Entry 9K9S (electron microscopy, 2.39 A resolution); this record covers chains A and B of the 5 polymer chains in the assembly.

[Chain A]
Name: DNA polymerase
From: Monkeypox virus
Notes: EC 2.7.7.7
UniProt: A0A7H0DN44 (DPOL_MONPV); residues 1-1006 here = UniProt positions 1-1006
Chain sequence (1031 residues; each row starts with the number of its first residue; numbers below 1 keep their minus sign (Met-24 is residue -24)):
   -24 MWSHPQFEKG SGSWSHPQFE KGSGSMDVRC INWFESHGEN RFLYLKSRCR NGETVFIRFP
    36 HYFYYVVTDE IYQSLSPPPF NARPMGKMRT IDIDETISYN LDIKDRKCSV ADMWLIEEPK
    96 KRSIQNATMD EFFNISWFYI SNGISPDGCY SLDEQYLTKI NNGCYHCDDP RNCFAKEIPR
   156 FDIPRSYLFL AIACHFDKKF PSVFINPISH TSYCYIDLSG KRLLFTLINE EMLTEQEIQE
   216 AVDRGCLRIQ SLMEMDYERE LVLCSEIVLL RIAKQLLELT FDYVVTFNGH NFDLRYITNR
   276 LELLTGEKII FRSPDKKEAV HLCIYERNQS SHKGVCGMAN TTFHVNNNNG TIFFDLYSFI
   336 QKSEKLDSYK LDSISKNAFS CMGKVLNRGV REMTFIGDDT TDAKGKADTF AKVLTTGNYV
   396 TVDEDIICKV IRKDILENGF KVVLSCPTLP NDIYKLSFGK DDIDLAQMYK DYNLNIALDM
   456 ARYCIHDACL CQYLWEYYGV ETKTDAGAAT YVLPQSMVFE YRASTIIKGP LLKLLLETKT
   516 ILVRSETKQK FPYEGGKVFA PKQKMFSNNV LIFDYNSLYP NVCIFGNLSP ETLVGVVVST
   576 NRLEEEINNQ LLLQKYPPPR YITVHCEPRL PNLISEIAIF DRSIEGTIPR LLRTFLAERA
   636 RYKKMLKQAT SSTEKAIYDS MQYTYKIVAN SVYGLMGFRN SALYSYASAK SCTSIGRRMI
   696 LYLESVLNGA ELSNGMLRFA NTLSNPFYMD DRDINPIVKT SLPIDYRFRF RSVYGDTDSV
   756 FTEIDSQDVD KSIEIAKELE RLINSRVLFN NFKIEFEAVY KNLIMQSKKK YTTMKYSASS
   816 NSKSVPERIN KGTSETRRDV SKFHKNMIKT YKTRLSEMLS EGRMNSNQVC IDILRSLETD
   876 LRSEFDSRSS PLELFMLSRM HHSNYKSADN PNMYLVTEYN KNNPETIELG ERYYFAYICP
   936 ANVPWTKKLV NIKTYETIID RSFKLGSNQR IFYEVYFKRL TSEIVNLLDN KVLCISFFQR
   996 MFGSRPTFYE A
Disordered / not traced: -24 to -1, 1005-1006
Sequence notes: initiating methionine (-24); expression tag (-23 to 0); conflict Phe108 (Leu in A0A7H0DN44); engineered mutation Ala166 (Asp in A0A7H0DN44), Ala168 (Glu in A0A7H0DN44)
Metal / ion sites: Mg2+: Asp549, Tyr550, Asp753 (together with dTTP)
Residues lining bound ligands: dTTP (TTP): Asp549, Tyr550, Asn551, Ser552, Leu553, Tyr554, Pro555, Arg634, Lys661, Ile662, Asn665, Tyr668, Thr752, Asp753

[Chain B]
Name: E4R
From: Monkeypox virus
Notes: EC 3.2.2.27
UniProt: Q5IXS4 (Q5IXS4_MONPV); residue numbers follow UniProt; this construct covers 1-218
Chain sequence (218 residues; each row starts with the number of its first residue):
     1 MNSVTISHAP YTITYHDDWE PVMSQLVEFY NEVASWLLRD ETSPIPDKFF IQLKQPLRNK
    61 RVCVCGIDPY PKDGTGVPFE SPNFTKKSIK EIASSISRLT GVIDYKGYNL NIIDGVIPWN
   121 YYLSCKLGET KSHAIYWDKI SKLLLQHITK HVSVLYCLGK TDFSNIRAKL ESPVTTIVGY
   181 HPAARDHQFE KDRSFEIINV LLELDNKTPI NWAQGFIY

[How chain A and chain B interact]
Pairs across the interface - 17 pairs, chain A then chain B:
  Ser177(A) - Glu32(B)  hydrogen bond
  Phe179(A) - Glu32(B)
  Phe179(A) - Val33(B)  hydrophobic
  Phe179(A) - Trp36(B)  hydrogen bond (backbone-side chain)
  Phe179(A) - Ile135(B)
  Phe179(A) - Tyr136(B)  hydrophobic
  Asn274(A) - Ile135(B)
  Leu278(A) - Trp36(B)
  Leu278(A) - Arg39(B)
  Leu278(A) - Tyr136(B)  hydrophobic
  Glu301(A) - Asn165(B)
  Asn303(A) - Asn165(B)  hydrogen bond
  Asn303(A) - Ala168(B)
  Met313(A) - Arg167(B)
  Met313(A) - Ala168(B)
  Thr912(A) - Glu171(B)
  Lys916(A) - Gln25(B)  hydrogen bond (backbone-side chain)
Also at the interface, not in a pair above, chain A (13 interface residues in all): Ile180, Glu277, Leu279, Ala903
Also at the interface, not in a pair above, chain B (12 interface residues in all): Pro173

[Overview]
Chain A and chain B form an interface of 13 and 12 residues respectively, with 4 hydrogen bonds. Polar pairs
include Ser177(A)-Glu32(B), Phe179(A)-Trp36(B) and Asn303(A)-Asn165(B). Ligands of chain A: dTTP. The Mg2+
site is built by Asp549(A), Tyr550(A) and Asp753(A).
Here chain A is DNA polymerase and chain B is E4R, both from Monkeypox virus. Entry 9K9S (MPXV DNA polymerase
in complex with primer/4U template DNA) was determined by electron microscopy (same publication as 9K9R, 9K9T,
9K9V and 9K9U).
